5KZE - chains B and F of the 4 polymer chains in the assembly; structure by X-ray diffraction, 1.74 A resolution.

[Chain B (and F)]
Molecule: N-acetylneuraminate lyase
Source organism: Staphylococcus aureus (strain USA300)
Notes: EC 4.1.3.3; chain F of this document is another copy of the same molecule, construct and numbering; everything in this record applies to it too
UniProtKB: Q2FJU9 (NANA_STAA3); residue numbers follow UniProt; this construct covers 1-293
Amino-acid sequence (293 residues; row label = number of the first residue in the row):
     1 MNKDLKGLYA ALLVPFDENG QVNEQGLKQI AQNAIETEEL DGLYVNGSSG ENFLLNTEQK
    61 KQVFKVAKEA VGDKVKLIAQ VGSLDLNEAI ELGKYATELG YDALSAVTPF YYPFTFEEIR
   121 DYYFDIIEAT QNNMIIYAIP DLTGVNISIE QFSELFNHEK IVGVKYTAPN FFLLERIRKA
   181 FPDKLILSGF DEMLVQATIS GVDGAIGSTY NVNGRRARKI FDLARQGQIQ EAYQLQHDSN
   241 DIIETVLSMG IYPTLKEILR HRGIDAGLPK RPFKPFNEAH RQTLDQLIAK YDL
Not modelled in the structure: 1
Curated features (UniProtKB/Swiss-Prot):
  - active site: Y137 (Proton donor), K165 (Schiff-base intermediate with substrate)
  - binding site (aceneuramate): S48, S49, T167, G189, D191, E192, S208

[Interface between chain B and chain F]
Residue-residue contacts (63; chain B residue first):
  N19(B) with N87(F), hydrogen bond (backbone-side chain)
  Q21(B) with N87(F)
  S48(B) with Y111(F), hydrogen bond; Y112(F), hydrogen bond (backbone-side chain)
  E51(B) with Y112(F)
  N52(B) with Y112(F)
  F53(B) with L84(F); Y111(F); Y112(F)
  L54(B) with L84(F); D85(F); Y112(F), hydrophobic
  L55(B) with D85(F)
  N56(B) with D85(F)
  L84(B) with F53(F); L54(F)
  D85(B) with L54(F); L55(F); N56(F); K270(F), salt bridge
  L86(B) with R271(F)
  N87(B) with N19(F), hydrogen bond (side chain-backbone); Q21(F)
  F110(B) with F110(F), hydrophobic; Y111(F), hydrophobic
  Y111(B) with S48(F), hydrogen bond; F53(F); F110(F), hydrophobic; I139(F); L142(F); T143(F)
  Y112(B) with S48(F), hydrogen bond (side chain-backbone); E51(F); N52(F), hydrogen bond (side chain-backbone); F53(F); L54(F), hydrophobic; Y252(F); F273(F), hydrophobic
  F114(B) with L54(F), hydrophobic; P272(F), hydrophobic; F273(F), hydrophobic
  E117(B) with K274(F)
  E118(B) with P272(F); F273(F); K274(F), hydrogen bond (side chain-backbone)
  D121(B) with K274(F), salt bridge
  L142(B) with Y111(F); P113(F)
  T143(B) with Y111(F)
  Y252(B) with Y112(F)
  K270(B) with D85(F), salt bridge; N87(F)
  R271(B) with L86(F); D125(F)
  P272(B) with F114(F), hydrophobic; E118(F); Y122(F), hydrophobic
  F273(B) with Y112(F), hydrophobic; F114(F), hydrophobic; E118(F)
  K274(B) with E117(F); E118(F), hydrogen bond (backbone-side chain); D121(F), salt bridge
Other interface residues (no listed pair), chain B (36 interface residues in all): G20, V107, P109, P113, Y122, D125, Y137, I139
Other interface residues (no listed pair), chain F (36 interface residues in all): G20, Q59, V107, Y137

[Overview]
The chain B/chain F interface involves 36 residues from each chain, with 9 hydrogen bonds and 4 salt bridges.
Polar contacts include D85(B)-K270(F), D121(B)-K274(F) and N19(B)-N87(F). From UniProt: active-site residues
Y137(B) and K165(B) and 7 aceneuramate-binding residues on chain B.
Chain B and chain F are both N-acetylneuraminate lyase (Staphylococcus aureus (strain USA300)); the structure,
N-acetylneuraminate lyase from methicillin-resistant Staphylococcus aureus, was determined by X-ray
diffraction (same publication as 5KZD).
